Entry 4OC4 (X-ray diffraction, 1.66 A resolution); this record covers chain A.

[Chain A]
Molecule: Glutamate carboxypeptidase 2
Organism: Homo sapiens
Notes: EC 3.4.17.21
UniProt: Q04609 (FOLH1_HUMAN); residue numbers follow UniProt; this construct covers 44-750
Sequence (709 residues; numbered 42 to 750; the number before each row is that of its first residue):
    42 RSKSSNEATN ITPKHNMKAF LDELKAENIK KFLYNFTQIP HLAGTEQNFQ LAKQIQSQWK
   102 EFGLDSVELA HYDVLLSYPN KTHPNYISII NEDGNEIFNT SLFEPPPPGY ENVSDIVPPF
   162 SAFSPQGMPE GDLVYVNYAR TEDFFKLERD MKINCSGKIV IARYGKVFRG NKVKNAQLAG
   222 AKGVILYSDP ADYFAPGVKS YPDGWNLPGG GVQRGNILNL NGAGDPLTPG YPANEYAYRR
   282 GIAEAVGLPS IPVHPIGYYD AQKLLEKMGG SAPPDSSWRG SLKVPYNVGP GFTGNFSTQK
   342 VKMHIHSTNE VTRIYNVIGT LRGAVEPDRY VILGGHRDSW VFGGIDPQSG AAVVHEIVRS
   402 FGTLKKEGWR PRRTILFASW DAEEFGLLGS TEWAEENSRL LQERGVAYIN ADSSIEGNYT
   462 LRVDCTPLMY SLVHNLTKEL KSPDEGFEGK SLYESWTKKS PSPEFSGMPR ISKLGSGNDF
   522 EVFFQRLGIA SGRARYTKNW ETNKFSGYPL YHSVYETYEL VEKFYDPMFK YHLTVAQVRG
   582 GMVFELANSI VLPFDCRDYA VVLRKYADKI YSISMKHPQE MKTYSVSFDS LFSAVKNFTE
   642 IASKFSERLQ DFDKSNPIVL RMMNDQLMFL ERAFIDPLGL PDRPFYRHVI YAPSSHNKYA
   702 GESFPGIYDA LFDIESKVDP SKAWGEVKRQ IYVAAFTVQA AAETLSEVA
Disordered / not traced: 42-54, 152, 541-543, 654-655
Construct notes: expression tag (42-43)
Swiss-Prot annotation at these positions:
  - active site: Glu-424 (Nucleophile), Ser-628 (Charge relay system), Asp-666 (Charge relay system), His-689 (Charge relay system)
  - binding site (substrate): Arg-210, Asn-257, Glu-424, Ser-517, Gly-518, Asn-519, Arg-534 to Arg-536, Tyr-552, His-553, Lys-699, Tyr-700
  - binding site (Ca(2+)): Thr-269, Tyr-272, Glu-433, Glu-436
  - binding site (Zn(2+)): His-377, Asp-387, Glu-425, Asp-453, His-553
  - glycosylation (N-linked (GlcNAc...) asparagine): Asn-51, Asn-76, Asn-121, Asn-140, Asn-153, Asn-195, Asn-336, Asn-459, Asn-476, Asn-638
  - natural variant: His-475 (H475Y: Correlates with lower folate and higher homocysteine levels)
  - mutagenesis: Asn-51 (N51A: Loss of glycosylation. Reduces enzyme activity), Asn-76 (N76A: Loss of glycosylation. Reduces enzyme activity), Asn-121 (N121A: Loss of glycosylation. Severely reduced enzyme activity), Asn-140 (N140A: Loss of glycosylation. Severely reduced enzyme activity), Asn-153 (N153A: Loss of glycosylation. Severely reduced enzyme activity), Asn-195 (N195A: Loss of glycosylation. Severely reduced enzyme activity), Asn-336 (N336A: Loss of glycosylation. Reduces enzyme activity), His-377 (H377A/G/Q: Complete loss of activity), Asp-379 (D379E/N: Complete loss of activity), Asp-387 (D387E/L: Complete loss of activity; D387N: No effect on enzyme activity), Pro-388 (P388A: No effect on enzyme activity), Glu-424 (E424A: Complete loss of activity; E424D: Reduces enzyme activity; E424Q: Reduces enzyme activity), 7 further mutagenesis entries in UniProt
Glycans and other covalent adducts: N-acetylglucosamine (NAG) linked to Asn-76, Asn-121, Asn-140, Asn-195, Asn-459, Asn-476; glycan linked to Asn-638
Bound ions: Ca2+: Thr-269, Tyr-272, Glu-433, Glu-436; Zn2+ site 1: His-377, Asp-387, Asp-453; Zn2+ site 2: Asp-387, Glu-425, His-553 (together with 2QN)
Ligand contacts: 2QN (N~2~-{[(1S)-1-carboxy-2-(pyridin-4-yl)ethyl]carbamoyl}-N~6~-(4-iodobenzoyl)-L-lysine): Phe-209, Arg-210, Gly-256, Asn-257, Asp-387, Glu-424, Glu-425, Gly-427, Leu-428, Asp-453, Ser-454, Glu-457, Arg-463, Val-464, Asp-465, Ser-517, Gly-518, Asn-519, Arg-534, Ala-535, Arg-536, Lys-545, Phe-546, Gly-548, Tyr-552, His-553, Lys-699, Tyr-700
What the authors report for this chain:
  - binding site for 2QN: Phe-209, Arg-210, Glu-424, Leu-428, Glu-457, Arg-463, Asp-465, Gly-518, Arg-534, Arg-536, Tyr-552, His-553, Tyr-700
  - conformationally variable residues: Phe-209, Leu-428

[In short]
Chain A binds compound 2QN. Covalently linked N-acetylglucosamine: at Asn-76, Asn-121, Asn-140, Asn-195,
Asn-459 and Asn-476 and 1 more. From UniProt: 4 active-site residues, 13 substrate-binding residues, 4
Ca2+-binding residues and 5 Zn2+-binding residues. The paper reports a binding site for 2QN at Phe-209,
Arg-210 and Glu-424 among others; conformational variability at Phe-209 and Leu-428.
Chain A is Glutamate carboxypeptidase 2 (Homo sapiens); the structure, X-ray structure of of human glutamate
carboxypeptidase II (GCPII) in a complex with CPIBzL, a urea-based ..., was determined by X-ray diffraction
together with 4OC0, 4OC2 and 4OC3 from the same study.
